PDB entry 4QYL | X-ray diffraction, 1.80 A resolution | chains A and E

# Chain A
Protein: Peregrin
Organism: Homo sapiens
Notes: fragment: bromodomain
UniProtKB: P55201 (BRPF1_HUMAN); residues 4-117 here correspond to UniProt positions 629-742 (UniProt number = residue number + 625)
Sequence (117 residues; numbered 1 to 117; the number before each row is that of its first residue):
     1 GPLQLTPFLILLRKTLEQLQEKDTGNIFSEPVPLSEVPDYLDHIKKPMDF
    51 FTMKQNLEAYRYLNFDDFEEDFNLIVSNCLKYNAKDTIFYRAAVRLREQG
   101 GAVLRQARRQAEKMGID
Sequence notes: expression tag (1-3)
What the authors report for this chain:
  - mutagenesis - E36A, C79A (2.5-5 fold): decreased binding to Histone H2A type 1 (chain E)
  - conformationally variable residues (side-chain flip): E36, D39, Y40, Y82, I88, F89

# Chain E
Protein: Histone H2A type 1
Notes: fragment: histone H2AK5ac peptide
UniProtKB: P0C0S8 (H2A1_HUMAN); residues 1-12 here correspond to UniProt positions 2-13 (UniProt number = residue number + 1)
Sequence (12 residues; row label = number of the first residue in the row):
     1 SGRGKQGGKARA
Not modelled in the structure: 11-12
Modified positions: K5 (n(6)-acetyllysine; ALY)
Curated features (UniProtKB/Swiss-Prot):
  - modified residue: S1 (N-acetylserine), R3 (Citrulline), K5 (N6-(2-hydroxyisobutyryl)lysine), K9 (N6-(2-hydroxyisobutyryl)lysine)

# Interface between chain A and chain E
Pairs across the interface - 26 pairs, chain A then chain E:
  I27(A) - K5(E)
  F28(A) - K5(E)
  V32(A) - K5(E)
  D39(A) - G2(E)
  D39(A) - R3(E)  hydrogen bond (side chain-backbone)
  H43(A) - S1(E)
  H43(A) - G2(E)
  C79(A) - K5(E)
  K81(A) - S1(E)
  Y82(A) - S1(E)
  Y82(A) - G2(E)  hydrogen bond (backbone-backbone)
  Y82(A) - R3(E)
  Y82(A) - G4(E)  hydrogen bond (side chain-backbone)
  N83(A) - S1(E)
  N83(A) - K5(E)
  A84(A) - S1(E)
  D86(A) - A10(E)
  T87(A) - G8(E)
  I88(A) - G7(E)
  I88(A) - G8(E)  hydrogen bond (backbone-backbone)
  I88(A) - K9(E)
  F89(A) - K5(E)
  F89(A) - Q6(E)
  F89(A) - G7(E)
  F89(A) - G8(E)
  R91(A) - A10(E)
Other interface residues (no listed pair), chain A (17 interface residues in all): V37, Y40
Interface features reported in the paper:
  - specific contacts: I27(A)-K5(E) (water-mediated contact), D39(A)-R3(E) (hydrogen bond), Y40(A)-K5(E) (water-mediated contact), H43(A)-G2(E), Y82(A)-G4(E) (hydrogen bond), N83(A)-K5(E) (hydrogen bond), I88(A)-G8(E) (hydrophobic contact), F89(A)-G7(E) (hydrophobic contact), F89(A)-K5(E) (hydrophobic contact)

# Overview
Chain A and chain E form an interface of 17 and 10 residues respectively, with 4 hydrogen bonds. Among the
polar pairs are D39(A)-R3(E), Y82(A)-G4(E) and Y82(A)-G2(E). The paper describes water-mediated contacts
between I27(A) and K5(E) and Y40(A) and K5(E); hydrogen bonds between D39(A) and R3(E), Y82(A) and G4(E) and
N83(A) and K5(E); a contact between H43(A) and G2(E). The paper reports that E36A and C79A of chain A reduce
binding to Histone H2A type 1 (chain E); conformational variability at E36(A), D39(A) and Y40(A) among others.
Chain A is Peregrin (Homo sapiens) and chain E is Histone H2A type 1; the structure, Crystal Structure of the
human BRPF1 bromodomain in complex with a histone H2AK5ac peptide, was determined by X-ray diffraction (same
publication as 4QYD).
